PDB entry 6W1S | electron microscopy, 4.02 A resolution (low resolution: residue-level contacts below are approximate; hydrogen-bond / salt-bridge calls are withheld) | chains L and Q of the 25 polymer chains in the assembly

[Chain L]
Protein: Mediator of RNA polymerase II transcription subunit 17
Source organism: Mus musculus
Reference sequence: Q8VCD5 (MED17_MOUSE); numbering as in UniProt (aligned over 15-645)
Sequence (631 residues; row label = number of the first residue in the row):
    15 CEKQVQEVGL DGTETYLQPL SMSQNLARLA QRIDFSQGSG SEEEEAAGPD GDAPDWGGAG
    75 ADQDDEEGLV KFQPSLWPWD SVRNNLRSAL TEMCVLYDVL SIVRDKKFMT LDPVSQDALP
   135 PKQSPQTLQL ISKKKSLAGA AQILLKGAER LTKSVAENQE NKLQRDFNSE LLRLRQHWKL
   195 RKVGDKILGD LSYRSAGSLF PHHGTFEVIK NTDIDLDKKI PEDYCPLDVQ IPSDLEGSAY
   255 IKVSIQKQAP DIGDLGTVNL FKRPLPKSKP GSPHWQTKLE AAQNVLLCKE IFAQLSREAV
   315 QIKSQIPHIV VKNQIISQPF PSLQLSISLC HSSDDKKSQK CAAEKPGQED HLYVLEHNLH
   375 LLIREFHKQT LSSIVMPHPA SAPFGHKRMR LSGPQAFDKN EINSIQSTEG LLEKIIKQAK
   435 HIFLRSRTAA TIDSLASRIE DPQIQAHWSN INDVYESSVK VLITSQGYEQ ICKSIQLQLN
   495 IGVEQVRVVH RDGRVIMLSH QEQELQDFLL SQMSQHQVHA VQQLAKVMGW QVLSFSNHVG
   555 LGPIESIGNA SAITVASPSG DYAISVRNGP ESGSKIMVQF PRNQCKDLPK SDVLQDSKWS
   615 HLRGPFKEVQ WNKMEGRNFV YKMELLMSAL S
Unresolved in the structure: 27-31, 52-93, 119, 126-137, 227-228, 238-247, 275-285, 348-363, 385-388, 540-543

[Chain Q]
Protein: Mediator of RNA polymerase II transcription subunit 22
Source organism: Mus musculus
Reference sequence: Q62276 (MED22_MOUSE); numbering as in UniProt (aligned over 9-139)
Sequence (131 residues; row label = number of the first residue in the row):
     9 QSKETLLQSY NKRLKDDIKS IMDNFTEIIK TAKIEDETQV SRATQGEQDN YEMHVRAANI
    69 VRAGESLMKL VSDLKQFLIL NDFPSVNEAI DQRNQQLRAL QEECDRKLIT LRDEVSIDLY
   129 ELEEEYYSSS S

[Chain L / chain Q interface]
Pairs across the interface (26):
  L142(L) with R50(Q); A51(Q)
  Q143(L) with D44(Q)
  L144(L) with I42(Q)
  S146(L) with E55(Q); N58(Q)
  S150(L) with N58(Q); H62(Q)
  A154(L) with H62(Q)
  N182(L) with Q84(Q)
  L185(L) with N89(Q)
  L186(L) with L88(Q)
  R189(L) with N89(Q)
  H191(L) with R101(Q)
  I446(L) with Y135(Q)
  L449(L) with Y135(Q)
  Q457(L) with Y135(Q)
  I458(L) with Y135(Q)
  Q459(L) with Y135(Q)
  A460(L) with E131(Q); Y135(Q)
  H461(L) with Y128(Q); E131(Q)
  W462(L) with E131(Q)
  N464(L) with R120(Q); S124(Q)
Other interface residues (no listed pair), chain L (25 interface residues in all): K147, I157, F181, V197, I465
Other interface residues (no listed pair), chain Q (26 interface residues in all): A40, E43, G54, Y59, A66, F85, D90, E132, Y134, S136

[Summary]
The interface between chain L and chain Q involves 25 residues on one side and 26 on the other.
Here chain L is Mediator of RNA polymerase II transcription subunit 17 and chain Q is Mediator of RNA
polymerase II transcription subunit 22, both from Mus musculus. Entry 6W1S (Atomic model of the mammalian
Mediator complex) was determined by electron microscopy.
